Entry 5FGE (X-ray diffraction, 2.60 A resolution); this record covers chains O and U of the 28 polymer chains in the assembly.

# Chain O
Name: Proteasome subunit alpha type-2
Source organism: Saccharomyces cerevisiae (strain ATCC 204508 / S288c)
Notes: EC 3.4.25.1
Reference sequence: P23639 (PSA2_YEAST); numbering as in UniProt (aligned over 1-250)
Amino-acid sequence (250 residues; each row starts with the number of its first residue):
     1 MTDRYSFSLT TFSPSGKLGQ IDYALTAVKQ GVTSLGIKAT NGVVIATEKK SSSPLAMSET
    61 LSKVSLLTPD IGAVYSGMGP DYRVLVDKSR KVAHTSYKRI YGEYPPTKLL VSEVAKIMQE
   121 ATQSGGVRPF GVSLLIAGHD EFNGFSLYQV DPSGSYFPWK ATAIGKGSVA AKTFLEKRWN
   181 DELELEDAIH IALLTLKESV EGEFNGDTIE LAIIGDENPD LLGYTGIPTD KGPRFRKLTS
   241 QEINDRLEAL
Swiss-Prot annotation at these positions:
  - cross-link: Lys108 (Glycyl lysine isopeptide (Lys-Gly) (interchain with G-Cter in ubiquitin))

# Chain U
Name: Proteasome subunit alpha type-1
Source organism: Saccharomyces cerevisiae (strain ATCC 204508 / S288c)
Notes: EC 3.4.25.1
Reference sequence: P21243 (PSA1_YEAST); residues -8 to 243 here correspond to UniProt positions 1-252 (UniProt number = residue number + 9)
Amino-acid sequence (252 residues; numbered -8 to 243; the number before each row is that of its first residue; numbers below 1 keep their minus sign (Met-8 is residue -8)):
    -8 MSGAAAASAA GYDRHITIFS PEGRLYQVEY AFKATNQTNI NSLAVRGKDC TVVISQKKVP
    52 DKLLDPTTVS YIFCISRTIG MVVNGPIPDA RNAALRAKAE AAEFRYKYGY DMPCDVLAKR
   112 MANLSQIYTQ RAYMRPLGVI LTFVSVDEEL GPSIYKTDPA GYYVGYKATA TGPKQQEITT
   172 NLENHFKKSK IDHINEESWE KVVEFAITHM IDALGTEFSK NDLEVGVATK DKFFTLSAEN
   232 IEERLVAIAE QD
Disordered / not traced: -8 to 1, 243

# Chain O / chain U interface
Pairs across the interface - 66 pairs, chain O then chain U:
  Asp3(O) - Tyr124(U)
  Tyr5(O) - Ile7(U)
  Tyr5(O) - Ala123(U)  hydrophobic
  Tyr5(O) - Tyr124(U)  hydrophobic
  Leu9(O) - Ile9(U)  hydrophobic
  Leu9(O) - Ala123(U)  hydrophobic
  Gln20(O) - Ile9(U)
  Gln20(O) - Phe10(U)  hydrogen bond (side chain-backbone)
  Tyr23(O) - Phe10(U)  hydrophobic
  Tyr23(O) - Ser11(U)
  Tyr23(O) - Pro12(U)  hydrophobic
  Tyr23(O) - Gly14(U)
  Ala24(O) - Phe10(U)  hydrophobic
  Thr26(O) - Pro12(U)
  Thr26(O) - Glu13(U)
  Ala27(O) - Gly14(U)
  Ser52(O) - Tyr153(U)  hydrogen bond
  Ser53(O) - Thr170(U)
  Pro54(O) - Lys158(U)
  Pro54(O) - Glu174(U)
  Leu55(O) - Tyr157(U)
  Leu55(O) - Lys158(U)  hydrogen bond (backbone-backbone)
  Leu55(O) - Ala159(U)
  Leu55(O) - Thr170(U)
  Leu55(O) - Leu173(U)  hydrophobic
  Leu55(O) - Phe177(U)  hydrophobic
  Ala56(O) - Gly156(U)
  Ala56(O) - Tyr157(U)  hydrophobic
  Met57(O) - Arg37(U)
  Met57(O) - Val155(U)
  Met57(O) - Gly156(U)  hydrogen bond (backbone-backbone)
  Met57(O) - Tyr157(U)
  Met57(O) - Lys158(U)
  Thr60(O) - Tyr146(U)
  Thr60(O) - Val155(U)
  Thr60(O) - Gly156(U)  hydrogen bond (side chain-backbone)
  Leu61(O) - Tyr153(U)  hydrophobic
  Leu61(O) - Val155(U)  hydrophobic
  Met78(O) - Phe10(U)  hydrophobic
  Met78(O) - Leu16(U)  hydrophobic
  Pro80(O) - Gln117(U)
  Pro80(O) - Ala151(U)
  Pro80(O) - Gly152(U)
  Pro80(O) - Tyr153(U)
  Asp81(O) - Gln117(U)
  Arg83(O) - Ala113(U)  hydrogen bond (side chain-backbone)
  Arg83(O) - Asn114(U)  hydrogen bond
  Arg83(O) - Gly152(U)  hydrogen bond (side chain-backbone)
  Arg83(O) - Tyr154(U)
  Val84(O) - Asn114(U)
  Val84(O) - Gln117(U)
  Asp87(O) - Lys110(U)  salt bridge
  Asp87(O) - Asn114(U)  hydrogen bond
  Gly126(O) - Gln121(U)
  Gly126(O) - Arg122(U)
  Gly126(O) - Ala123(U)  hydrogen bond (backbone-backbone)
  Val127(O) - Gln121(U)
  Val127(O) - Arg122(U)
  Arg128(O) - Thr8(U)
  Arg128(O) - Phe10(U)
  Arg128(O) - Leu16(U)
  Arg128(O) - Thr120(U)  hydrogen bond (side chain-backbone)
  Arg128(O) - Gln121(U)  hydrogen bond (backbone-backbone)
  Pro129(O) - Phe10(U)
  Phe130(O) - Gln121(U)
  Gly131(O) - Phe10(U)
Other interface residues (no listed pair), chain O (30 interface residues in all): Thr2, Ala121
Other interface residues (no listed pair), chain U (34 interface residues in all): Thr160

# In short
30 residues of chain O face 34 of chain U across their interface, with 12 hydrogen bonds and 1 salt bridge.
Polar contacts include Asp87(O)-Lys110(U), Gln20(O)-Phe10(U) and Ser52(O)-Tyr153(U).
Here chain O is Proteasome subunit alpha type-2 and chain U is Proteasome subunit alpha type-1, both from
Saccharomyces cerevisiae (strain ATCC 204508 / S288c). Entry 5FGE (Yeast 20S proteasome beta5-H(-2)T-T1A
double mutant in complex with Carfilzomib) was determined by X-ray diffraction together with 5CZ4, 5CZ5, 5CZ6,
5CZ7, 5CZ8, 5CZ9 and 16 further entries from the same study.
